PDB entry 8S2N | X-ray diffraction, 2.11 A resolution | chains A and B of the 3 polymer chains in the assembly

[Chain A]
Name: Immunity Protein TriX
Organism: Xenorhabdus bovienii SS-2004
UniProtKB: D3UXR2 (D3UXR2_XENBS); residue numbers follow UniProt; this construct covers 1-134
Amino-acid sequence (142 residues; row label = number of the first residue in the row):
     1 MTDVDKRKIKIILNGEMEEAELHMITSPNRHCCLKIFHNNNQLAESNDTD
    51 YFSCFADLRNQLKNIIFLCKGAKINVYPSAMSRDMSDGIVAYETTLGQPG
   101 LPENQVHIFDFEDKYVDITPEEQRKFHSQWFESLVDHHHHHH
Disordered / not traced: 136-142
Construct notes: expression tag (135-142)

[Chain B]
Name: Complete genome segment 11/17
Organism: Xenorhabdus bovienii SS-2004
UniProtKB: D3UXR3 (D3UXR3_XENBS); residues 2-140 here correspond to UniProt positions 1380-1518 (UniProt number = residue number + 1378)
Amino-acid sequence (140 residues; numbered 1 to 140; the number before each row is that of its first residue):
     1 MAGGIGNKGDYIITYRGDTRSFTEIFDKGFETLGPSKDLYKHALDNRAPP
    51 SDFVSTTIDPTKTISFATKYGQKSGYMYTMKTNHGIDVNKALGARSPFAA
   101 EAEIAMPGGVRAEDILGARAVNADGEMWDYTILNPKRYGK
Disordered / not traced: 1-9, 140
Construct notes: initiating methionine (1)

[Interface between chain A and chain B]
Pairs across the interface - 67 pairs, chain A then chain B:
  D5(A) - K69(B)  salt bridge
  D5(A) - K73(B)  salt bridge
  T26(A) - R20(B)
  S27(A) - R20(B)  hydrogen bond (backbone-side chain)
  R30(A) - R20(B)
  R30(A) - E31(B)  hydrogen bond (side chain-backbone)
  D48(A) - R47(B)  salt bridge
  T49(A) - L33(B)
  T49(A) - R47(B)  hydrogen bond
  S53(A) - R47(B)
  Y77(A) - D45(B)  hydrogen bond
  S79(A) - F98(B)
  S79(A) - E101(B)  hydrogen bond
  A80(A) - H42(B)
  A80(A) - N46(B)  hydrogen bond (backbone-side chain)
  A80(A) - S55(B)
  M81(A) - S55(B)
  M81(A) - T56(B)
  M81(A) - T57(B)
  M81(A) - F66(B)  hydrophobic
  M81(A) - E101(B)
  M81(A) - E103(B)
  S82(A) - F66(B)
  R83(A) - D45(B)  salt bridge
  R83(A) - N46(B)  hydrogen bond
  R83(A) - R47(B)
  D84(A) - R16(B)  salt bridge
  D84(A) - V54(B)
  D84(A) - S55(B)  hydrogen bond (side chain-backbone)
  M85(A) - Y15(B)
  M85(A) - R16(B)
  M85(A) - G17(B)  hydrogen bond (side chain-backbone)
  M85(A) - D18(B)
  M85(A) - S55(B)
  M85(A) - T56(B)
  M85(A) - F66(B)  hydrophobic
  S86(A) - F66(B)
  S86(A) - K69(B)
  D87(A) - R20(B)  salt bridge
  D87(A) - K69(B)
  V90(A) - S65(B)
  V90(A) - F66(B)  hydrophobic
  V90(A) - K69(B)
  V90(A) - Y70(B)
  Y92(A) - F66(B)
  Y92(A) - F98(B)  hydrophobic
  Y92(A) - E101(B)  hydrogen bond
  P99(A) - P97(B)
  G100(A) - P97(B)  hydrogen bond (backbone-backbone)
  G100(A) - F98(B)
  P102(A) - A100(B)
  Q105(A) - S65(B)  hydrogen bond
  Q105(A) - F66(B)
  Q105(A) - Y70(B)  hydrogen bond (backbone-side chain)
  V106(A) - Y70(B)  hydrophobic
  H107(A) - K69(B)
  H107(A) - Y70(B)
  H107(A) - Q72(B)
  H127(A) - L44(B)  hydrogen bond (side chain-backbone)
  W130(A) - P97(B)
  W130(A) - F98(B)  hydrophobic
  F131(A) - Y40(B)
  F131(A) - L44(B)  hydrophobic
  F131(A) - P97(B)  hydrophobic
  L134(A) - A94(B)
  L134(A) - R95(B)
  L134(A) - P97(B)  hydrophobic
Other interface residues (no listed pair), chain A (39 interface residues in all): M1, R7, P28, N29, D50, I89, D110, R124, S128, V135
Other interface residues (no listed pair), chain B (40 interface residues in all): T19, S21, E24, T32, A43, F53, K62, T63, L92, S96

[In short]
39 residues of chain A face 40 of chain B across their interface, with 14 hydrogen bonds and 6 salt bridges.
Polar pairs include D5(A)-K69(B), D5(A)-K73(B) and D48(A)-R47(B).
Here chain A is Immunity Protein TriX and chain B is Complete genome segment 11/17, both from Xenorhabdus
bovienii SS-2004. Entry 8S2N (Xenorhabdus bovienii Rhs toxin TreTu complex with TrxA and TriTu immunity
protein) was determined by X-ray diffraction together with 8S2M and 9GCO from the same study.
